PDB entry 6O8H | X-ray diffraction, 2.39 A resolution | chains A and B of the 3 polymer chains in the assembly

[Chain A]
Protein: UvrABC system protein B
Organism: Bacillus caldotenax
UniProtKB: P56981 (UVRB_BACCA); the construct has insertions or renumbered stretches relative to UniProt, so the offset changes along the chain: 1-189 = UniProt 2-190; 191-593 = UniProt 191-593
Chain sequence (593 residues; row label = number of the first residue in the row):
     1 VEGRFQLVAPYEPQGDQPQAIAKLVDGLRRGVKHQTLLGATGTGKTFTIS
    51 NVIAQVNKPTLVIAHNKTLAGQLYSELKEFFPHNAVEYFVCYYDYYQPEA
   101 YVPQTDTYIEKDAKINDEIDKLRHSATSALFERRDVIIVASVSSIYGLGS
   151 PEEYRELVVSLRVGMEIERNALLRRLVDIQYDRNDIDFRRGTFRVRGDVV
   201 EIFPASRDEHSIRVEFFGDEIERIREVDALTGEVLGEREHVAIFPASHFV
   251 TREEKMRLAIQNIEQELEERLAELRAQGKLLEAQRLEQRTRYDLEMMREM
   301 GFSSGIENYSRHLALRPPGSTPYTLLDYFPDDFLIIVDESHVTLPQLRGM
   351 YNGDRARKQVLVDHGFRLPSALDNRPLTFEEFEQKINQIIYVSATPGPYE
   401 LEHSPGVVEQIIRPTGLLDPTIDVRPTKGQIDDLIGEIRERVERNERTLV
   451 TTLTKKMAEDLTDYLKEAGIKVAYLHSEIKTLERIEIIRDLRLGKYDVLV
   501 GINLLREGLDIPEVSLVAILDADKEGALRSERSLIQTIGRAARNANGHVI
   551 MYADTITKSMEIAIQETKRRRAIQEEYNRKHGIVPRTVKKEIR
Not modelled in the structure: 93-112, 301-302
Sequence notes: conflict Cys-91 (Ser92 in P56981), Ser-144 (Cys145 in P56981), Ser-211 (Cys in P56981), Glu-233 (Lys in P56981), Ser-303 (Cys in P56981), Ala-527 (Phe in P56981); insertion (190)
UniProt features mapped onto this chain:
  - motif: Tyr-92 to Ile-115 (Beta-hairpin)
  - binding site (ATP): Gly-39 to Thr-46
What the authors report for this chain:
  - catalytic residues: Glu-339 (proposed by the authors, not directly observed)
  - specificity-determining residues: Phe-249, Phe-302, Ile-306, Glu-307 (proposed by the authors, not directly observed)

[Chain B]
Molecule: 16-nt DNA strand
Sequence (16 nucleotides; numbered 1 to 16; the number before each row is that of its first residue):
     1 TCTCCATCGCGCTACC
Not modelled in the structure: 1-3

[Interface between chain A and chain B]
Pairs across the interface (24):
  His-65(A) with DG9(B), phosphate contact
  Asn-66(A) with DG9(B), phosphate contact
  Cys-91(A) with DC10(B), phosphate contact
  Ser-143(A) with DC10(B), phosphate contact
  Arg-289(A) with DC12(B), salt bridge to the phosphate
  Arg-357(A) with DG9(B), base contact; DC10(B), sugar contact; DG11(B), salt bridge to the phosphate
  Leu-361(A) with DG11(B), phosphate contact; DC12(B), sugar contact
  Phe-366(A) with DC12(B), phosphate contact; DT13(B), phosphate contact
  Leu-453(A) with DA6(B), sugar contact
  Thr-454(A) with DA6(B), phosphate contact
  Lys-455(A) with DA6(B), hydrogen bond to the phosphate; DT7(B), phosphate contact
  His-476(A) with DT7(B), phosphate contact
  Ser-477(A) with DT7(B), hydrogen bond to the phosphate
  Arg-484(A) with DC8(B), salt bridge to the phosphate
  Ile-502(A) with DA6(B), phosphate contact; DT7(B), phosphate contact
  Asn-503(A) with DT7(B), hydrogen bond to the phosphate
  Leu-504(A) with DT7(B), phosphate contact; DC8(B), phosphate contact
Interface residues without a listed pair, chain A (21 interface residues in all): Arg-285, Gln-346, Asp-354, Lys-358

[In short]
21 residues of chain A and 8 residues of chain B are in contact; the contacts include 3 hydrogen bonds and 3
salt bridges. Polar pairs include Lys-455(A)/DA6(B), Ser-477(A)/DT7(B) and Asn-503(A)/DT7(B). From UniProt: 8
ATP-binding residues on chain A. From the paper: the catalytic residue Glu-339(A); specificity determinants
Phe-249(A), Phe-302(A) and Ile-306(A) among others.
Chain A is UvrABC system protein B (Bacillus caldotenax) and chain B is a 16-nt DNA strand; the structure,
Crystal structure of UvrB mutant bound to duplex DNA, was determined by X-ray diffraction, deposited together
with 6O8E, 6O8F and 6O8G.
